1BDM - chains A and B; structure by X-ray diffraction, 1.80 A resolution.

== Chain A (and B) ==
Molecule: Malate dehydrogenase
Organism: Thermus thermophilus
Notes: EC 1.1.1.37; chain B of this document is another copy of the same molecule, construct and numbering; everything in this record applies to it too
Reference sequence: P10584 (MDH_THETH); the author numbering skips numbers that UniProt does not, so the offset changes along the chain: 0-200 = UniProt 1-201; 205-212 = UniProt 202-209; 214-275 = UniProt 210-271; 277-332 = UniProt 272-327
Amino-acid sequence (327 residues; each row starts with the number of its first residue; note: 6 numbers in that range are skipped by the numbering (no residue carries them; nothing is unmodelled there); numbering starts at 0):
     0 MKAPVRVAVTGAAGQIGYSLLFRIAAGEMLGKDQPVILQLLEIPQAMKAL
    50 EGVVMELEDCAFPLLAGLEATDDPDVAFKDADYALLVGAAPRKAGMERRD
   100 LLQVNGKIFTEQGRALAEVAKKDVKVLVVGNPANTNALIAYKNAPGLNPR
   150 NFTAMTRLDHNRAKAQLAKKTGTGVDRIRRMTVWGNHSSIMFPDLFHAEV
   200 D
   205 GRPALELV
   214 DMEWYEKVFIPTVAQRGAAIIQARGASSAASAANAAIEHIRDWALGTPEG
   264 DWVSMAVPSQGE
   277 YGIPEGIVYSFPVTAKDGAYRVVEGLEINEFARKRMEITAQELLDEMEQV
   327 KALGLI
Disordered / not traced: 92-100 (chain B: fully traced)
Construct notes: conflict Asp74 (Lys75 in P10584), Ile189 (Thr190 in P10584)
UniProt features mapped onto this chain:
  - active site: His186 (Proton acceptor)
  - binding site (NAD(+)): Gly10 to Gly16, Asn104, Gln111, Val128 to Asn130
  - binding site (substrate): Arg91, Arg97, Asn130, Arg161
Residues lining bound ligands: NAX (beta-6-hydroxy-1,4,5,6-tetrhydronicotinamide adenine dinucleotide): Thr9, Gly10, Ala12, Gly13, Gln14, Ile15, Leu40, Glu41, Ile42, Ala45, Val86, Gly87, Ala88, Ile107, Gln111, Val128, Gly129, Asn130, Ala132, Met154, Leu157, Asp158, His186, Ser240, Ala245

== Interface between chain A and chain B ==
Contacting residue pairs (73; chain A residue first):
  Tyr17(A) with Arg237(B), hydrogen bond; Ser240(B); Ala242(B), hydrogen bond (side chain-backbone); Ala243(B), hydrogen bond (side chain-backbone)
  Ser18(A) with Tyr17(B)
  Phe21(A) with Ala243(B), hydrophobic
  Arg22(A) with Arg22(B); Ala25(B); Phe61(B)
  Ala25(A) with Arg22(B); Glu27(B)
  Glu27(A) with Ala25(B); Glu27(B); Lys31(B), salt bridge
  Lys31(A) with Glu27(B), salt bridge
  Lys47(A) with Gln235(B), hydrogen bond (side chain-backbone); Ala236(B)
  Ala48(A) with Ala236(B), hydrogen bond (backbone-backbone); Arg237(B)
  Gly51(A) with Ile233(B); Ala236(B); Arg237(B)
  Met54(A) with Arg229(B), hydrogen bond (backbone-side chain); Ala232(B); Ile233(B), hydrophobic; Ala236(B), hydrophobic
  Glu55(A) with Arg237(B), salt bridge; Ser241(B); Ala242(B); Ala243(B), hydrogen bond (side chain-backbone); Ser244(B), hydrogen bond
  Glu57(A) with Ala164(B); Lys168(B), salt bridge; Arg229(B), salt bridge
  Asp58(A) with Asn160(B); Arg161(B), salt bridge; Arg229(B), salt bridge
  Cys59(A) with Asn247(B), hydrogen bond (backbone-side chain); Glu251(B)
  Ala60(A) with Val174(B)
  Phe61(A) with Val174(B); Asn247(B)
  Asn160(A) with Asp58(B)
  Arg161(A) with Asp58(B), salt bridge
  Ala164(A) with Glu57(B)
  Lys168(A) with Glu57(B), salt bridge
  Val174(A) with Ala60(B); Phe61(B)
  Arg229(A) with Met54(B), hydrogen bond (side chain-backbone); Glu57(B), salt bridge; Asp58(B), salt bridge
  Ala232(A) with Met54(B)
  Ile233(A) with Met54(B), hydrophobic; Glu55(B); Asp58(B)
  Ala236(A) with Lys47(B); Ala48(B); Gly51(B); Met54(B), hydrophobic
  Arg237(A) with Tyr17(B), hydrogen bond; Gly51(B); Glu55(B), salt bridge
  Ser241(A) with Glu55(B)
  Ala242(A) with Tyr17(B), hydrogen bond (backbone-side chain); Glu55(B)
  Ala243(A) with Tyr17(B), hydrogen bond (backbone-side chain); Phe21(B), hydrophobic; Glu55(B)
  Ser244(A) with Glu55(B), hydrogen bond; Cys59(B)
  Asn247(A) with Cys59(B), hydrogen bond (side chain-backbone); Phe61(B)
  Glu251(A) with Cys59(B)
Also at the interface, not in a pair above, chain A (38 interface residues in all): Val52, Pro62, Lys163, Asp175, Ser240
Also at the interface, not in a pair above, chain B (38 interface residues in all): Ser18, Val52, Pro62, Asp175

== In short ==
Chain A and chain B each contribute 38 residues to their interface, with 15 hydrogen bonds and 12 salt
bridges. Among the polar pairs are Glu27(A)-Lys31(B), Glu55(A)-Arg237(B) and Glu57(A)-Lys168(B). Chain A binds
compound NAX.
Both chains are Malate dehydrogenase (Thermus thermophilus). Entry 1BDM (The structure at 1.8 angstroms
resolution of a single site mutant (T189I) of malate dehydrogenase from ...) was determined by X-ray
diffraction together with 1BMD from the same study.
